PDB entry 5QYQ | X-ray diffraction, 1.67 A resolution | chains A and B

Chain A:
Protein: Pre-mRNA-splicing factor 8
From: Saccharomyces cerevisiae (strain ATCC 204508 / S288c)
Notes: fragment: yPrp8 RNaseH
UniProtKB: P33334 (PRP8_YEAST); numbering as in UniProt (aligned over 1836-2090)
Amino-acid sequence (258 residues; row label = number of the first residue in the row):
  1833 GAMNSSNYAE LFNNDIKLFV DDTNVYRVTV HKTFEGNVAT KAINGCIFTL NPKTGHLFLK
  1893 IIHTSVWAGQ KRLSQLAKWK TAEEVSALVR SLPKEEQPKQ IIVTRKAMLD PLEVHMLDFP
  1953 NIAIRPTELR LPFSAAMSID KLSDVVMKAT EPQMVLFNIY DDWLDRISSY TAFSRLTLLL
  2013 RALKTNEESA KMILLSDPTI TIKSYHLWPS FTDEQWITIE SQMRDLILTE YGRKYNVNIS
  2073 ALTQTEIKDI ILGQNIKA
Not modelled in the structure: 2070-2090
Construct notes: expression tag (1833-1835)
Swiss-Prot annotation at these positions:
  - mutagenesis: Asp1853 (D1853A: Alters protein folding. Severely impaired growth. Strongly reduced growth at 35 degrees Celsius; when associated with A-1854; D1853N: Reduced growth at 30 degrees Celsius ...), Asp1854 (D1854A: Reduced growth at 30 degrees Celsius. Strongly reduced growth at 16 degrees Celsius. Strongly reduced growth at 35 degrees Celsius; when associated with A-1853 ...), Thr1855 (T1855A: Reduced growth at 30 degrees Celsius. Strongly reduced growth at 16 degrees Celsius), Thr1936 (T1936A: Reduced growth at 30 degrees Celsius. Strongly reduced growth at 16 degrees Celsius), Arg1937 (R1937K: Severely impaired growth. Reduced growth at 30 degrees Celsius. Strongly reduced growth at 16 degrees Celsius)

Chain B:
Protein: A1 cistron-splicing factor AAR2
From: Saccharomyces cerevisiae (strain ATCC 204508 / S288c)
Notes: fragment: GAMA - Aar2(1-152) - SSSSS - Aar2(171-317); engineered mutation(s): L153_D170delinsSSSSS
UniProtKB: P32357 (AAR2_YEAST); numbering as in UniProt; present here: 1-152, 171-317
Amino-acid sequence (308 residues; row label = number of the first residue in the row; note: 13 numbers in that range are skipped by the numbering (no residue carries them; nothing is unmodelled there); numbers below 1 keep their minus sign (Gly-3 is residue -3)):
    -3 GAMAMNTVPF TSAPIEVTIG IDQYSFNVKE NQPFHGIKDI PIGHVHVIHF QHADNSSMRY
    57 GYWFDCRMGN FYIQYDPKDG LYKMMEERDG AKFENIVHNF KERQMMVSYP KIDEDDTWYN
   117 LTEFVQMDKI RKIVRKDENQ FSYVDSSMTT VQENEL
   166 SSSSSDPAHS LNYTVINFKS REAIRPGHEM EDFLDKSYYL NTVMLQGIFK NSSNYFGELQ
   226 FAFLNAMFFG NYGSSLQWHA MIELICSSAT VPKHMLDKLD EILYYQIKTL PEQYSDILLN
   286 ERVWNICLYS SFQKNSLHNT EKIMENKYPE LL
Not modelled in the structure: -3 to 0, 166-169
Construct notes: expression tag (-3 to 0); linker (166-170)
Swiss-Prot annotation at these positions:
  - region: Leu261 to Ile282 (Leucine-zipper)
  - modified residue: Ser253 (Phosphoserine), Thr274 (Phosphothreonine)
  - mutagenesis: Ser253 (S253A: No effect on interaction with PRP8; S253D/E: Disrupts interaction with PRP8)

Interface between chain A and chain B:
Pairs across the interface - 17 pairs, chain A then chain B:
  Gln1907(A) - Met195(B)
  Gln1907(A) - Leu199(B)
  Leu1908(A) - Met195(B)  hydrophobic
  Trp1911(A) - Glu194(B)
  Trp1911(A) - Met195(B)  hydrophobic
  Trp1911(A) - Phe198(B)  hydrophobic
  Asp1942(A) - Lys184(B)  salt bridge
  Asp1942(A) - Phe198(B)
  Glu1945(A) - Lys184(B)  salt bridge
  Val1946(A) - Ile189(B)  hydrophobic
  Val1946(A) - Glu194(B)
  Val1946(A) - Phe198(B)  hydrophobic
  His1947(A) - Glu194(B)  salt bridge
  Leu1949(A) - Lys184(B)
  Leu1949(A) - Ser185(B)
  Leu1949(A) - Arg186(B)
  Asp1950(A) - Arg186(B)  salt bridge

In short:
The interface between chain A and chain B involves 9 residues on one side and 8 on the other; the contacts
include 4 salt bridges. Among the polar pairs are Asp1942(A)-Lys184(B), Glu1945(A)-Lys184(B) and
His1947(A)-Glu194(B).
Here chain A is Pre-mRNA-splicing factor 8 and chain B is A1 cistron-splicing factor AAR2, both from
Saccharomyces cerevisiae (strain ATCC 204508 / S288c). Entry 5QYQ (PanDDA analysis group deposition --
Auto-refined data of Aar2/RNaseH for ground state model 06) was determined by X-ray diffraction, deposited
together with 5QY1, 5QY2, 5QY3, 5QY4, 5QY5, 5QY6 and 128 further entries.
